Entry 8EZJ (electron microscopy, 3.30 A resolution); this record covers chains A and B of the 4 polymer chains in the assembly.

== Chain A (and B) ==
Name: ARF guanine-nucleotide exchange factor 2
From: Saccharomyces cerevisiae
Notes: chain B of this document is another copy of the same molecule, construct and numbering; everything in this record applies to it too
UniProtKB: P39993 (GEA2_YEAST); residue numbers follow UniProt; this construct covers 1-1459
Sequence (1483 residues; row label = number of the first residue in the row; numbers below 1 keep their minus sign (Met-23 is residue -23)):
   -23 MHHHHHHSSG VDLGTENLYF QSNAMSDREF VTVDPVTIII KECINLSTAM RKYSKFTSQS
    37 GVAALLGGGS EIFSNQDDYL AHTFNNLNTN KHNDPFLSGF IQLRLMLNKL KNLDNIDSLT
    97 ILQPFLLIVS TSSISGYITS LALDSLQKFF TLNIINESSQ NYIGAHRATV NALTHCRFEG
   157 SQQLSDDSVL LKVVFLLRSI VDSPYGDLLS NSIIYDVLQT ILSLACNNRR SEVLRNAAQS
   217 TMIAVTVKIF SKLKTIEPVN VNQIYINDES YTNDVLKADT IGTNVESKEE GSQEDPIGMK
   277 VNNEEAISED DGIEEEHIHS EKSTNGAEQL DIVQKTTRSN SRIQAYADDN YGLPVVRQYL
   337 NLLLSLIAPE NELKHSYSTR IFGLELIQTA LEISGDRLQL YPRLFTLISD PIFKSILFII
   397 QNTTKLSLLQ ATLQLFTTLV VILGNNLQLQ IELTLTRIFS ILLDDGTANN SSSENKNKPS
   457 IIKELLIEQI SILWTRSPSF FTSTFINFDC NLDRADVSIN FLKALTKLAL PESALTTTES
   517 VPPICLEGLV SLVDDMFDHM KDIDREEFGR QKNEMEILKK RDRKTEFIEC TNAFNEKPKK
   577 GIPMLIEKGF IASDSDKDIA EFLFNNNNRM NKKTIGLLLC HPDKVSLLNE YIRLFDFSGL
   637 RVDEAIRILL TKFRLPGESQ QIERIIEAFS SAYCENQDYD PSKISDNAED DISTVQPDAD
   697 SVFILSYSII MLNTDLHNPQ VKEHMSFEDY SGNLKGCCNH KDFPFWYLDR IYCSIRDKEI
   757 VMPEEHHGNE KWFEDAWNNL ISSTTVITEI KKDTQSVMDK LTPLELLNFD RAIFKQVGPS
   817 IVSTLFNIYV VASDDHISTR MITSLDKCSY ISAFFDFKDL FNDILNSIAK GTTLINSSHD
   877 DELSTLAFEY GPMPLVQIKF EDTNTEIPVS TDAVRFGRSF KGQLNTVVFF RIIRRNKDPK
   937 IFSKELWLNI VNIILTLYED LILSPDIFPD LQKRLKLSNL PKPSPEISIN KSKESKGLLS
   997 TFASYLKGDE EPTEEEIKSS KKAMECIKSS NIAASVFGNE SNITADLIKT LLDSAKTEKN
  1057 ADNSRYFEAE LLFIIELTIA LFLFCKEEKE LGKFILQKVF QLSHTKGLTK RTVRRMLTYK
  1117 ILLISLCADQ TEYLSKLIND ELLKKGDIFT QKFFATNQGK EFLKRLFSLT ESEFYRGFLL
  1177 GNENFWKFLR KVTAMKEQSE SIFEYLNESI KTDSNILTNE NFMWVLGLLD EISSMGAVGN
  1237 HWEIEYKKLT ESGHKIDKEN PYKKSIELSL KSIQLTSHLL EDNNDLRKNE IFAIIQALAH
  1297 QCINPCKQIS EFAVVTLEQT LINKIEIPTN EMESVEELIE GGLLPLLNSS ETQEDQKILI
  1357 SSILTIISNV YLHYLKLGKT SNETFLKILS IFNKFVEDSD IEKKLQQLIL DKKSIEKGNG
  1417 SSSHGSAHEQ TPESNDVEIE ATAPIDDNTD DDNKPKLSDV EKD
Not modelled in the structure: -23 to 6, 31-69, 260-320, 441-453, 786-791, 876-882, 1418-1459 (chain B: -23 to 6, 31-69, 260-320, 441-453, 786-791, 872-887, 1418-1459)
Construct notes: initiating methionine (-23); expression tag (-22 to 0)
UniProt features mapped onto this chain:
  - modified residue (Phosphoserine): Ser46, Ser284
  - mutagenesis: Val698 (V698G: Abolishes interaction with DRS2 and decreases DRS2 phosphatidylserine flippase activity in the trans-Golgi network membrane. Abnormal secretory vesicle formation)
Reported in the primary citation:
  - self-association interface (contacts with another copy of this molecule); pairs are residue here / residue on that copy: Asp10-Arg472 (salt bridge), Thr13-Arg472, Lys17-Thr414, Thr24-Glu464, Arg27-Glu460 (salt bridge), Arg80-Ser467, Lys124-Gln364, Leu128, Leu167, Phe171, Val209, Val223, Ile369
  - mutagenesis - K124A/L128A: abolished binding to ARF guanine-nucleotide exchange factor 2 (chain A)
  - mutagenesis - K124A/L128A: decreased localization to Imh1
  - mutagenesis - K124A/L128A: unchanged localization to Golgi
  - mutagenesis - L167A/F171A: unchanged localization to Imh1
  - contacts within the chain: Asp485-Arg557 (salt bridge), Cys486-Ile553 (hydrophobic contact)
  - mutagenesis - P71A, L79A: unchanged binding to ADP-ribosylation factor-like protein 1

== Interface between chain A and chain B ==
Pairs across the interface (79):
  Val7(A) with Lys230(B); Glu368(B); Ile369(B), hydrogen bond (backbone-backbone)
  Thr8(A) with Lys230(B); Ser370(B); Gly371(B)
  Val9(A) with Glu368(B); Ile418(B), hydrophobic
  Asp10(A) with Arg472(B), salt bridge
  Val12(A) with Arg472(B)
  Ile14(A) with Glu368(B)
  Ile16(A) with Ile468(B), hydrophobic
  Lys17(A) with Gln410(B), hydrogen bond (side chain-backbone); Thr413(B); Thr414(B)
  Ile20(A) with Glu464(B)
  Asn21(A) with Gln406(B)
  Thr24(A) with Glu464(B), hydrogen bond
  Lys28(A) with Leu402(B)
  Asn84(A) with Thr471(B); Arg472(B), hydrogen bond (side chain-backbone)
  Leu86(A) with Arg472(B)
  Lys87(A) with Arg472(B), hydrogen bond (backbone-side chain)
  Lys124(A) with Gln364(B)
  Thr127(A) with Val223(B)
  Leu128(A) with Glu368(B)
  Leu160(A) with Glu208(B)
  Asp163(A) with Val209(B)
  Ser164(A) with Glu208(B); Asn212(B)
  Leu167(A) with Val209(B), hydrophobic
  Phe171(A) with Phe171(B), hydrophobic; Arg174(B)
  Arg174(A) with Phe171(B)
  Ser175(A) with Arg174(B)
  Glu208(A) with Leu160(B); Asp163(B); Ser164(B)
  Val209(A) with Leu167(B), hydrophobic; Val209(B), hydrophobic
  Asn212(A) with Ser164(B), hydrogen bond; Leu167(B)
  Ser216(A) with Phe171(B)
  Val223(A) with Thr127(B)
  Glu368(A) with Val7(B); Thr8(B); Val9(B); Ile14(B); Leu128(B)
  Ile369(A) with Leu128(B), hydrophobic
  Ser370(A) with Thr8(B)
  Leu402(A) with Lys28(B)
  Gln406(A) with Asn21(B), hydrogen bond
  Gln410(A) with Asn21(B)
  Thr413(A) with Lys17(B), hydrogen bond
  Thr414(A) with Lys17(B)
  Ile418(A) with Val9(B), hydrophobic
  Ile457(A) with Lys28(B)
  Glu460(A) with Arg27(B), salt bridge
  Glu464(A) with Ile20(B); Thr24(B), hydrogen bond
  Gln465(A) with Ile20(B)
  Ser467(A) with Arg80(B)
  Ile468(A) with Ile16(B), hydrophobic; Lys17(B); Ile20(B), hydrophobic; Arg80(B)
  Thr471(A) with Asn84(B); Lys85(B)
  Arg472(A) with Asp10(B), salt bridge; Val12(B); Thr13(B), hydrogen bond; Ile16(B); Leu83(B); Lys85(B); Leu86(B), hydrogen bond (side chain-backbone)
  Ser516(A) with Arg27(B), hydrogen bond
  Ser527(A) with Lys85(B), hydrogen bond (backbone-side chain)
  Asp531(A) with Lys85(B), salt bridge
Also at the interface, not in a pair above, chain A (61 interface residues in all): Thr13, Ser23, Arg80, Asn88, Ser161, Ala213, Gln364, Thr365, Gly371, Val417, Asp530
Also at the interface, not in a pair above, chain B (56 interface residues in all): Ser23, Lys124, Ser175, Ala213, Leu367, Asp372, Ile457, Gln465, Ser467

== Overview ==
Chain A and chain B form an interface of 61 and 56 residues respectively, with 13 hydrogen bonds and 4 salt
bridges. Among the polar pairs are Asp10(A)-Arg472(B), Glu460(A)-Arg27(B) and Asp531(A)-Lys85(B). From the
paper: K124A/L128A of chain A abolish binding to ARF guanine-nucleotide exchange factor 2 (chain A); a
self-association interface involving Asp10(A), Thr13(A) and Lys17(A) among others; 4 substitutions were tested
in all.
Chain A and chain B are both ARF guanine-nucleotide exchange factor 2 (Saccharomyces cerevisiae); the
structure, Cryo-EM structure of the S. cerevisiae Arf-like protein Arl1 bound to the Arf guanine nucleotide
exchange ..., was determined by electron microscopy together with 8EZQ from the same study.
